8DVD - chains B and G of the 8 polymer chains in the assembly; structure by electron microscopy, 4.12 A resolution (low resolution: residue-level contacts below are approximate; hydrogen-bond / salt-bridge calls are withheld).

== Chain B ==
Protein: Envelope glycoprotein gp160
Source organism: Simian immunodeficiency virus
UniProtKB: A0A0C5JYT4 (A0A0C5JYT4_SIV); the author numbering skips numbers that UniProt does not, so the offset changes along the chain: 512-517 = UniProt 401-406; 519-614 = UniProt 407-502; 619-664 = UniProt 503-548
Chain sequence (148 residues; numbered 512 to 664; 5 numbers in that range are skipped by the numbering (no residue carries them; nothing is unmodelled there); the number before each row is that of its first residue):
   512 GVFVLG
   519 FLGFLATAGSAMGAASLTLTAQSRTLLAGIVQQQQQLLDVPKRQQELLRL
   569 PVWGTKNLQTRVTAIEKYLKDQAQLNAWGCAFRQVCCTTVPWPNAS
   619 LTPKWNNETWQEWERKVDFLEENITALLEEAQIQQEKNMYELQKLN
Unresolved in the structure: 558-570
Sequence notes: conflict Pro559 (Val447 in A0A0C5JYT4), Pro569 (Thr457 in A0A0C5JYT4), Cys605 (His493 in A0A0C5JYT4)
Disulfide bonds: Cys598-Cys604
Covalent attachments: N-acetylglucosamine (NAG) linked to Asn612, Asn625, Asn641
What the authors report for this chain:
  - post-translational modification sites: Asn625

== Chain G ==
Protein: Envelope glycoprotein gp160
Source organism: Simian immunodeficiency virus
UniProtKB: A0A4Y5TGK0 (A0A4Y5TGK0_SIV); the construct lacks a stretch of the UniProt sequence and is renumbered around it, so the offset changes along the chain: 33-59 = UniProt 23-49; 67-86 = UniProt 50-69; 88-144 = UniProt 70-126; 145-149 = UniProt 142-146; 11 more segments
Chain sequence (500 residues; each row starts with the number of its first residue; note: 19 numbers in that range are skipped by the numbering (no residue carries them; nothing is unmodelled there); a row labelled like 144A-144O holds insertion residues (144A, then the next letters in order)):
    33 TLYVTVFYGVPAWRNATIPLFCATKNR
    67 DTWGTTQCLPDNGDYSEVAL
    88 NVTESFDAWNNTVTEQAIEDVWQLFETSIKPCVKLSPLCITMRCNKSETD
   138 RWGLTKS
144A-144O ITTTASTTSTTASAK
   145 VDMVN
149A-149N ETSSCIAQDNCTGL
   150 EQEQMISCKFNMTGLKRDKTKEYNETWYSADLVCEQ
185A-185D GNNT
   186 GNESRCYMNHCNTSVIQESCDKHYWDAIRFRYCAPPGYALLRCNDTNYSG
   236 FMP
  238A K
   239 CSKVVVSSCTRMMETQTSTWFGFNGTRAE
  267A N
   268 RTYIYWHG
   278 RDNRTIISLNKYYNLTMKCRRPGNKTVLPVTIMSGLVFHSQP
   322 INDRPKQAWCWFGGK
   338 WKDAIKEVKQTIVKHPR
354A-354E YTGTN
   355 NTDKINLTAPGGGDPEVTFMWTNCRGEFLYCKMNWFLNWVEDRNTAN
   405 QKPKEQHKRNYVPCHIRQIINTWHKVGKNVYLPPREGDLTCNSTVTSLIA
   455 NID
   460 WIDGN
   466 QTNITMSAEVAELYRLELGDYKLVEITPIGLAPTDCKRYTTGGTSR
Unresolved in the structure: 506-511
Sequence notes: conflict Thr169 (Lys180 in A0A4Y5TGK0), Cys501 (Val512 in A0A4Y5TGK0)
Disulfide bonds: Cys54-Cys74, Cys119-Cys205, Cys126-Cys196, Cys131-Cys157, Cys149E-Cys149K, Cys183-Cys191, Cys218-Cys247, Cys228-Cys239, Cys296-Cys331, Cys378-Cys445, Cys385-Cys418
Covalent attachments: N-acetylglucosamine (NAG) linked to Asn47, Asn88, Asn97, Asn132, Asn149, Asn149J, Asn160, Asn173, Asn185B, Asn187, Asn197, Asn229, Asn267A, Asn280, Asn291, Asn301, Asn354E, Asn360, Asn446, Asn464, Asn468; glycan linked to Asn262
What the authors report for this chain:
  - post-translational modification sites: Asn47, Asn160, Asn197, Asn229

== Chain B / chain G interface ==
Cross-chain cystine bridges: Cys605(B)-Cys501(G)
Pairs across the interface - 84 pairs, chain B then chain G:
  Val515(B) - Asp80(G)
  Val515(B) - Ser82(G)
  Phe519(B) - Tyr223(G)
  Phe519(B) - Ser246(G)
  Leu520(B) - Val84(G)
  Leu520(B) - Val244(G)
  Leu520(B) - Ser245(G)
  Leu520(B) - Ser246(G)
  Phe522(B) - Pro43(G)
  Leu523(B) - Trp45(G)
  Leu523(B) - Leu86(G)
  Leu523(B) - Val244(G)
  Ala526(B) - Pro43(G)
  Leu535(B) - Tyr40(G)
  Leu535(B) - Gly41(G)
  Leu535(B) - Val42(G)
  Thr536(B) - Gly41(G)
  Gln540(B) - Tyr40(G)
  Gln540(B) - Gly222(G)
  Thr543(B) - Pro221(G)
  Thr543(B) - Gly222(G)
  Gln550(B) - Leu75(G)
  Gln550(B) - Asn78(G)
  Gln551(B) - Leu75(G)
  Gln554(B) - Pro76(G)
  Trp571(B) - Gln73(G)
  Thr573(B) - Pro51(G)
  Thr573(B) - Leu52(G)
  Thr573(B) - Phe53(G)
  Thr573(B) - Gln73(G)
  Lys574(B) - Thr71(G)
  Lys574(B) - Thr72(G)
  Thr578(B) - Pro51(G)
  Thr578(B) - Phe53(G)
  Ala582(B) - Pro221(G)
  Lys585(B) - Glu490(G)
  Lys585(B) - Ile491(G)
  Leu593(B) - Tyr40(G)
  Trp596(B) - Val38(G)
  Trp596(B) - Leu496(G)
  Gln602(B) - Val38(G)
  Gln602(B) - Phe39(G)
  Gln602(B) - Tyr40(G)
  Val603(B) - Thr37(G)
  Val603(B) - Val38(G)
  Val603(B) - Phe39(G)
  Cys604(B) - Thr37(G)
  Cys604(B) - Val38(G)
  Cys605(B) - Cys501(G)  disulfide
  Cys605(B) - Lys502(G)
  Cys605(B) - Arg503(G)
  Thr606(B) - Tyr35(G)
  Thr606(B) - Val36(G)
  Thr606(B) - Arg503(G)
  Thr607(B) - Tyr35(G)
  Thr607(B) - Lys502(G)
  Thr607(B) - Arg503(G)
  Val608(B) - Tyr35(G)
  Val608(B) - Val36(G)
  Pro609(B) - Leu34(G)
  Pro609(B) - Tyr35(G)
  Pro609(B) - Val36(G)
  Trp610(B) - Leu34(G)
  Trp610(B) - Tyr35(G)
  Trp610(B) - Val36(G)
  Trp610(B) - Leu496(G)
  Trp610(B) - Ala497(G)
  Trp610(B) - Pro498(G)
  Pro621(B) - Pro498(G)
  Trp623(B) - Pro498(G)
  Trp628(B) - Phe39(G)
  Trp628(B) - Val42(G)
  Gln629(B) - Trp45(G)
  Trp631(B) - Leu496(G)
  Trp631(B) - Ala497(G)
  Glu632(B) - Arg46(G)
  Glu632(B) - Ile494(G)
  Glu632(B) - Gly495(G)
  Arg633(B) - Trp45(G)
  Arg633(B) - Arg46(G)
  Arg633(B) - Glu91(G)
  Asp636(B) - Arg46(G)
  Ile642(B) - Leu496(G)
  Gln653(B) - Arg503(G)
Also at the interface, not in a pair above, chain B (55 interface residues in all): Gly512, Ala524, Thr525, Gly527, Met530, Leu537, Thr538, Gly547, Asp557, Thr581, Lys588, Asp589, Cys598, Pro611, Leu646
Also at the interface, not in a pair above, chain G (48 interface residues in all): Ala44, Asn47, Ile50, Asn88, Cys218, Pro493

== In short ==
55 residues of chain B face 48 of chain G across their interface, with 1 disulfide bond. N-acetylglucosamine
is covalently linked to Asn612(B), Asn625(B) and Asn641(B). N-acetylglucosamine is covalently linked to
Asn47(G), Asn88(G), Asn97(G), Asn132(G), Asn149(G) and Asn149J(G) and 15 more. From the paper: modification
sites Asn625(B) and Asn47(G) among others.
Here chain B is Envelope glycoprotein gp160 and chain G is Envelope glycoprotein gp160, both from Simian
immunodeficiency virus. Entry 8DVD (Cryo-EM structure of SIVmac239 SOS-2P Env trimer in complex with human
bNAb PGT145) was determined by electron microscopy.
